Entry 9IYP (electron microscopy, 3.27 A resolution); this record covers chains C and D of the 4 polymer chains in the assembly.

[Chain C]
Name: Glutamate receptor ionotropic, NMDA 1
From: Homo sapiens
UniProt: Q05586 (NMDZ1_HUMAN); residues 27-840 here = UniProt positions 27-840
Amino-acid sequence (814 residues; numbered 27 to 840; the number before each row is that of its first residue):
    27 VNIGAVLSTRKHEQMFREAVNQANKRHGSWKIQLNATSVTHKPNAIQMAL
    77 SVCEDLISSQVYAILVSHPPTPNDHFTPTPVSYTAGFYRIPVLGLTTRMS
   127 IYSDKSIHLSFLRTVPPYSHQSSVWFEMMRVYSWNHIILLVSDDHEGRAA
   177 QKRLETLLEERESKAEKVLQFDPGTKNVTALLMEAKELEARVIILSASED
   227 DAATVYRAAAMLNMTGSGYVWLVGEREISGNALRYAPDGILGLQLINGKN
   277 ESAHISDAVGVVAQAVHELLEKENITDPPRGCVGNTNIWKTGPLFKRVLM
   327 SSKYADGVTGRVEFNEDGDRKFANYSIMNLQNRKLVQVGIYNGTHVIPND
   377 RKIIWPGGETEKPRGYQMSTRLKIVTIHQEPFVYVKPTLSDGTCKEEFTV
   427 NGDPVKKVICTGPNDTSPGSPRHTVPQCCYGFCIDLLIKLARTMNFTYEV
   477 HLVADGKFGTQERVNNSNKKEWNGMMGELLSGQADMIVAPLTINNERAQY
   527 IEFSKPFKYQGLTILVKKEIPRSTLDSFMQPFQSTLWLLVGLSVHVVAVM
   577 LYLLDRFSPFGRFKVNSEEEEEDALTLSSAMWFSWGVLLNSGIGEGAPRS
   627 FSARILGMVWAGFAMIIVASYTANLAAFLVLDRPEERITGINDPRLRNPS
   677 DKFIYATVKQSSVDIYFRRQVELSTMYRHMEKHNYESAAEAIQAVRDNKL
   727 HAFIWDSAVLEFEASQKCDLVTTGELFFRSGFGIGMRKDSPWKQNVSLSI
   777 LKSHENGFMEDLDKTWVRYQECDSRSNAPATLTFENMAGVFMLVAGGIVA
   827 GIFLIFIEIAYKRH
Disordered / not traced: 585-602
Cystine bridges: Cys420-Cys454, Cys436-Cys455, Cys744-Cys798
Covalent attachments: N-acetylglucosamine (NAG) linked to Asn203, Asn276
Bound ions: Mg2+: Asn616 (shared with 1 residue of chain B; Asn615(D) of chain D)
Small-molecule neighbours: glycine (GLY): Phe484, Pro516, Leu517, Thr518, Arg523, Ser687, Ser688, Trp731, Asp732, Phe758
Curated features (UniProtKB/Swiss-Prot):
  - region: Leu603 to Pro624 (Pore-forming)
  - binding site (glycine): Pro516, Thr518, Arg523, Ser688, Asp732
  - glycosylation (N-linked (GlcNAc...) asparagine): Asn61, Asn203, Asn239, Asn276, Asn300, Asn350, Asn368, Asn440, Asn471, Asn491, Asn674, Asn771
  - natural variant: Arg217 (R217W: In NDHMSR), Asp227 (D227H: In NDHMSR; uncertain significance), Arg306 (R306Q: Found in a patient with schizophrenia; uncertain significance), Asp552 (D552E: In NDHMSD), Pro557 (P557R: In NDHMSD), Ser560 (S560SS: In NDHMSD), Gly618 (G618R: In NDHMSD), Gly620 (G620R: In NDHMSD), Ala637 (A637S: In NDHMSD; uncertain significance; A637V: In NDHMSD; uncertain significance), Gly638 (G638A: In NDHMSD; G638V: In NDHMSD), Met641 (M641I: In NDHMSD; M641L: In NDHMSD; M641V: In NDHMSD), Ile642 (I642T: In NDHMSD; uncertain significance), 13 further natural variant entries in UniProt
  - mutagenesis: Ile642 (I642L: Slight decrease in glutamate and glycine agonist potency; mutant channels are activated at 2-fold higher glutamate and glycine concentrations), Val644 (V644M: Increase in glutamate and glycine agonist potency; mutant channels are activated lower glutamate and glycine concentrations), Ala653 (A653G: Increase in glutamate and glycine agonist potency; mutant channels are activated lower glutamate and glycine concentrations), Met813 (M813V: Slight decrease in glycine agonist potency; no effect on glutamate agonist potency)

[Chain D]
Name: Glutamate receptor ionotropic, NMDA 2B
From: Homo sapiens
UniProt: Q13224 (NMDE2_HUMAN); residue numbers follow UniProt; this construct covers 35-842
Amino-acid sequence (808 residues; each row starts with the number of its first residue):
    35 IGIAVILVGTSDEVAIKDAHEKDDFHHLSVVPRVELVAMNETDPKSIITR
    85 ICDLMSDRKIQGVVFADDTDQEAIAQILDFISAQTLTPILGIHGGSSMIM
   135 ADKDESSMFFQFGPSIEQQASVMLNIMEEYDWYIFSIVTTYFPGYQDFVN
   185 KIRSTIENSFVGWELEEVLLLDMSLDDGDSKIQNQLKKLQSPIILLYCTK
   235 EEATYIFEVANSVGLTGYGYTWIVPSLVAGDTDTVPAEFPTGLISVSYDE
   285 WDYGLPARVRDGIAIITTAASDMLSEHSFIPEPKSSCYNTHEKRIYQSNM
   335 LNRYLINVTFEGRNLSFSEDGYQMHPKLVIILLNKERKWERVGKWKDKSL
   385 QMKYYVWPRMCPETEEQEDDHLSIVTLEEAPFVIVESVDPLSGTCMRNTV
   435 PCQKRIVTENKTDEEPGYIKKCCKGFCIDILKKISKSVKFTYDLYLVTNG
   485 KHGKKINGTWNGMIGEVVMKRAYMAVGSLTINEERSEVVDFSVPFIETGI
   535 SVMVSRSNGTVSPSAFLEPFSADVWVMMFVMLLIVSAVAVFVFEYFSPVG
   585 YNRCLADGREPGGPSFTIGKAIWLLWGLVFNNSVPVQNPKGTTSKIMVSV
   635 WAFFAVIFLASYTANLAAFMIQEEYVDQVSGLSDKKFQRPNDFSPPFRFG
   685 TVPNGSTERNIRNNYAEMHAYMGKFNQRGVDDALLSLKTGKLDAFIYDAA
   735 VLNYMAGRDEGCKLVTIGSGKVFASTGYGIAIQKDSGWKRQVDLAILQLF
   785 GDGEMEELEALWLTGICHNEKNEVMSSQLDIDNMAGVFYMLGAAMALSLI
   835 TFICEHLF
Disordered / not traced: 394-402, 441-450, 581-599
Cystine bridges: Cys86-Cys321, Cys429-Cys456, Cys436-Cys457
Bound ions: Mg2+: Asn615 (shared with 1 residue of chain B; Asn616(C) of chain C)
Small-molecule neighbours: 7RC ((2R)-4-(3-phosphonopropyl)piperazine-2-carboxylic acid): His486, Ser512, Leu513, Thr514, Arg519, Val686, Gly689, Ser690, Thr691, Tyr731, Tyr762
Curated features (UniProtKB/Swiss-Prot):
  - region: Lys604 to Pro623 (Pore-forming)
  - binding site (Zn(2+)): His127, Glu284
  - binding site (L-glutamate): Thr514, Arg519, Ser690, Thr691, Asp732
  - site: Asn615 (Functional determinant of NMDA receptors)
  - glycosylation (N-linked (GlcNAc...) asparagine): Asn74, Asn341, Asn348, Asn444, Asn491, Asn542, Asn688
  - natural variant: Ile50 (I50N: Found in a patient with schizophrenia; uncertain significance), Leu362 (L362M: Found in a patient with schizophrenia; uncertain significance), Glu413 (E413G: In MRD6), Cys436 (C436R: In MRD6), Cys456 (C456Y: In MRD6), Cys461 (C461F: In MRD6), Arg540 (R540H: In DEE27), Pro553 (P553L: In MRD6), Asn615 (N615I: In DEE27), Val618 (V618G: In DEE27), Tyr646 (Y646C: In DEE27), Asn649 (N649S: In DEE27; uncertain significance), 6 further natural variant entries in UniProt
  - mutagenesis: Pro553 (P553R: Changed glutamate-gated calcium ion channel activity characterized by increased glutamate and glycine potency and slowed response rise time and deactivation time course), Ala636 (A636P: Severely reduced localization to cell membrane; A636V: Reduced localization to cell membrane ...), Ala639 (A639V: Reduced localization to cell membrane. Affects glutamate-gated calcium ion channel activity resulting in increased agonist potency and mutant channels activated at lower glutamate and glycine ...), Ile641 (I641T: Reduced localization to cell membrane. Affects glutamate-gated calcium ion channel activity resulting in increased agonist potency and mutant channels activated at lower glutamate and glycine ...), Asn649 (N649T: Affects glutamate-gated calcium ion channel activity resulting in increased agonist potency and mutant channels activated at lower glutamate and glycine concentrations), Ala652 (A652G: No significant effect on glutamate and glycine agonist potency), Ile655 (I655F: Reduced localization to cell membrane), Met818 (M818V: Increased glutamate and glycine agonist potency)

[Chain C / chain D interface]
Pairs across the interface (101):
  Asn70(C) - Tyr322(D)
  Asn70(C) - Asn323(D)
  Ala71(C) - Phe114(D)  hydrophobic
  Ala71(C) - Gln118(D)
  Ile72(C) - Ile82(D)  hydrophobic
  Ile72(C) - Phe114(D)
  Ile72(C) - Gln118(D)
  Gln73(C) - Tyr322(D)
  Leu76(C) - Lys79(D)
  Leu76(C) - Thr83(D)
  Leu76(C) - Tyr322(D)
  Cys79(C) - Lys79(D)
  Pro106(C) - Phe114(D)  hydrophobic
  Tyr109(C) - Gln110(D)
  Tyr109(C) - Phe114(D)  hydrophobic
  Gly112(C) - Gln105(D)
  Phe113(C) - Thr76(D)
  Phe113(C) - Pro78(D)  hydrophobic
  Phe113(C) - Gln105(D)  hydrogen bond (backbone-side chain)
  Phe113(C) - Ala107(D)  hydrophobic
  Arg115(C) - Gln105(D)
  Arg115(C) - Glu106(D)  salt bridge
  Ile127(C) - Asp136(D)
  Asp130(C) - Asp136(D)
  Asp130(C) - Pro177(D)
  Ser132(C) - Gln110(D)
  Ser132(C) - Pro177(D)
  Ile133(C) - Gln110(D)  hydrogen bond (backbone-side chain)
  Ile133(C) - Ala135(D)
  His171(C) - Asp136(D)  salt bridge
  Lys178(C) - Gln180(D)
  Cys308(C) - Asp77(D)
  Val309(C) - Asp77(D)
  Thr312(C) - Thr76(D)
  Ile314(C) - Gln105(D)
  Glu342(C) - Ser208(D)
  Glu488(C) - Leu425(D)
  Arg489(C) - Asn192(D)
  Arg489(C) - Phe194(D)
  Asn494(C) - Asn192(D)
  Lys495(C) - Asn192(D)
  Lys496(C) - Glu191(D)  hydrogen bond (side chain-backbone)
  Lys496(C) - Asn192(D)
  Lys496(C) - Ser193(D)
  Lys496(C) - Phe194(D)
  Gln556(C) - Gln812(D)
  Pro557(C) - Gln812(D)
  Pro557(C) - Leu813(D)  hydrogen bond (backbone-backbone)
  Phe558(C) - Gln812(D)
  Phe558(C) - Leu813(D)  hydrophobic
  Gln559(C) - Gln812(D)
  Gln559(C) - Leu813(D)
  Gln559(C) - Asp814(D)
  Thr561(C) - Ile815(D)
  Leu562(C) - Leu813(D)
  Leu562(C) - Asp814(D)
  Leu562(C) - Ile815(D)  hydrophobic
  Leu562(C) - Met818(D)  hydrophobic
  Leu565(C) - Ile815(D)  hydrophobic
  Ser569(C) - Leu825(D)
  Met576(C) - Met829(D)  hydrophobic
  Leu580(C) - Phe836(D)  hydrophobic
  Ser584(C) - Phe836(D)
  Phe609(C) - Val618(D)  hydrophobic
  Gly612(C) - Ser617(D)
  Val613(C) - Ser617(D)
  Asn616(C) - Asn615(D)
  Gly620(C) - Pro619(D)
  Glu621(C) - Pro619(D)
  Ser628(C) - Ser832(D)
  Ser628(C) - Thr835(D)
  Ser628(C) - Phe836(D)
  Arg630(C) - Ile606(D)
  Arg630(C) - Trp607(D)
  Ile631(C) - Ala828(D)
  Ile631(C) - Ser832(D)
  Leu632(C) - Met829(D)  hydrophobic
  Met634(C) - Trp607(D)  hydrophobic
  Met634(C) - Trp610(D)
  Met634(C) - Phe614(D)
  Val635(C) - Ala828(D)  hydrophobic
  Ala637(C) - Phe614(D)
  Gly638(C) - Phe614(D)
  Phe639(C) - Val821(D)  hydrophobic
  Met641(C) - Leu643(D)  hydrophobic
  Ile642(C) - Phe550(D)  hydrophobic
  Ala645(C) - Tyr646(D)  hydrophobic
  Ala645(C) - Leu650(D)
  Ser646(C) - Leu650(D)
  Ala649(C) - Leu650(D)
  Ala649(C) - Ala651(D)
  Ala649(C) - Met654(D)
  Asn650(C) - Met654(D)
  Asn650(C) - Ser811(D)  hydrogen bond (side chain-backbone)
  Asn650(C) - Leu813(D)
  Ala653(C) - Met654(D)  hydrophobic
  Ala653(C) - Ser810(D)
  Leu657(C) - Ser810(D)
  Pro670(C) - Ile800(D)
  Asn674(C) - Ile800(D)
  Val697(C) - Asn432(D)
Other interface residues (no listed pair), chain C (77 interface residues in all): Thr105, Tyr114, Leu135, Arg174, Asn311, Phe583, Gly622, Gly633, Ile643, Thr648, Ala652, Phe654, Glu698
Other interface residues (no listed pair), chain D (65 interface residues in all): Glu75, Ser80, Ile111, Met134, Phe176, Cys321, Thr324, Gly603, Thr647, Leu795, Phe822

[Summary]
The interface between chain C and chain D involves 77 residues on one side and 65 on the other, with 5
hydrogen bonds and 2 salt bridges. Polar contacts include Arg115(C)-Glu106(D), His171(C)-Asp136(D) and
Phe113(C)-Gln105(D). Ligands of chain C: glycine. Chain D binds compound 7RC.
Chain C is Glutamate receptor ionotropic, NMDA 1 and chain D is Glutamate receptor ionotropic, NMDA 2B, both
from Homo sapiens; the structure, Structure of the human GluN1-N2B NMDA receptors in the Mg2+ bound state, was
determined by electron microscopy, deposited together with 9IYQ.
